PDB entry 8U8U | electron microscopy, 2.90 A resolution | chains E and T of the 6 polymer chains in the assembly

== Chain E ==
Name: DNA-directed RNA polymerase, mitochondrial
Source organism: Homo sapiens
UniProt: O00411 (RPOM_HUMAN); numbering as in UniProt (aligned over 120-1230)
Amino-acid sequence (1119 residues; each row starts with the number of its first residue):
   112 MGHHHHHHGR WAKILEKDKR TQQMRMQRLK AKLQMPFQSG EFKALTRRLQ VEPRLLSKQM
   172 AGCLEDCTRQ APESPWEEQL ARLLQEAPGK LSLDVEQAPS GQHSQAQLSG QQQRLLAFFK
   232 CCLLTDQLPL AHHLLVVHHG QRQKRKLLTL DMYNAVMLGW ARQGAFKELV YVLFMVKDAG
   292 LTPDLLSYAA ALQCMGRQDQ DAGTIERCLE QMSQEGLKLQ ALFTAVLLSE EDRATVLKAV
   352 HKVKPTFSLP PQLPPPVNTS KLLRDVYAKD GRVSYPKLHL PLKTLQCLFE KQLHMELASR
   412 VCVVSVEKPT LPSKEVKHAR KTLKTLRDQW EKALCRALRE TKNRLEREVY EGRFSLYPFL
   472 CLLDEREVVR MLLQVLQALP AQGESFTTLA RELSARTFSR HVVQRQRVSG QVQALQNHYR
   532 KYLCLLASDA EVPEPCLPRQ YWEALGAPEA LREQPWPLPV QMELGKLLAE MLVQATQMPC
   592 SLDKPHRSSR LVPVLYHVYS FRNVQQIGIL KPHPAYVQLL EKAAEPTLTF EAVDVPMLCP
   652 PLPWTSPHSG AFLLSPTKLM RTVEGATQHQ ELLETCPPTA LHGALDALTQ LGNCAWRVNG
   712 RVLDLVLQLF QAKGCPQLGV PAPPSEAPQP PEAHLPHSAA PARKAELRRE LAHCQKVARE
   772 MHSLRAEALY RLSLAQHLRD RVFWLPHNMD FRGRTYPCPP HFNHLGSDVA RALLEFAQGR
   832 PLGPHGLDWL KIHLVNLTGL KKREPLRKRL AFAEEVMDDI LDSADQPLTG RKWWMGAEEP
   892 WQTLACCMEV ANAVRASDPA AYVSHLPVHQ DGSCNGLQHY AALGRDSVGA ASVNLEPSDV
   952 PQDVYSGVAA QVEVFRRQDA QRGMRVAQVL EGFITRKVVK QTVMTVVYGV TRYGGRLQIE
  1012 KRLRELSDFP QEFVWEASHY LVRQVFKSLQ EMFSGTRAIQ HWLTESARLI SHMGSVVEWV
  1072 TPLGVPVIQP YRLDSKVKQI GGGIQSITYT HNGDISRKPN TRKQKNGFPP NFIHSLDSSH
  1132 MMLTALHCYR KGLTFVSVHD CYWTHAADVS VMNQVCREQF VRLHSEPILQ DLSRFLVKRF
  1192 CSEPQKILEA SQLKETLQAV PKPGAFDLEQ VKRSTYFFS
Disordered / not traced: 112-217, 593-599, 1086-1106
Construct notes: expression tag (112-119); conflict Ala555 (Glu in O00411)
Small-molecule neighbours: AMP-CPP (APC; diphosphomethylphosphonic acid adenosyl ester): Lys853, Tyr956, Arg987, Lys991, Met995, Tyr999
UniProt features mapped onto this chain:
  - active site: Asp922, Lys991, Asp1151
  - natural variant: Gln149 to Ser1230 (deletion: In COXPD55), His250 (H250D: In COXPD55), Ala555 (E555A: this construct carries the variant), Pro566 (P566S: In COXPD55), Ser611 (S611F: In COXPD55), Phe641 (F641L: In COXPD55), Pro742 to Pro747 (deletion: In COXPD55), Pro810 (P810S: In COXPD55; uncertain significance), Asp870 (D870N: In COXPD55; uncertain significance), Cys925 to Ser1230 (deletion: In COXPD55), Arg1013 (R1013C: In COXPD55), Ser1193 (S1193F: In COXPD55)
Reported in the primary citation:
  - binding site for AMP-CPP: Lys853, Arg987, Lys991, Met995, Tyr999
  - binding site for Template Strand DNA (TS31mt) (chain T): Gln992, Thr996, Tyr999, Gln1009
  - mutagenesis - Q992A, T996A, Q1009A: decreased catalytic activity
  - mutagenesis - Y999F: increased catalytic activity on dNTP
  - mutagenesis - Y999F/H1125A: increased catalytic activity on dNTPs

== Chain T ==
Molecule: Template Strand DNA (TS31mt)
Sequence (34 nucleotides; each row starts with the number of its first residue; numbers below 1 keep their minus sign (DG-12 is residue -12)):
   -12 GGTCGTCTGG CGTGCGCGCC GTTACACCAT GTCC
Disordered / not traced: 18-21

== How chain E and chain T interact ==
Pairs across the interface (35):
  Gln493(E) - DG8(T)  phosphate contact
  Gln493(E) - DT9(T)  hydrogen bond to the phosphate
  Arg613(E) - DT9(T)  base contact
  Asn614(E) - DT9(T)  base contact
  Arg672(E) - DG3(T)  hydrogen bond to the phosphate
  Arg672(E) - DC4(T)  salt bridge to the phosphate
  Leu758(E) - DA13(T)  phosphate contact
  Arg759(E) - DC12(T)  hydrogen bond to the phosphate
  Arg759(E) - DA13(T)  salt bridge to the phosphate
  Leu762(E) - DC12(T)  phosphate contact
  Leu762(E) - DA13(T)  phosphate contact
  Gln766(E) - DC12(T)  hydrogen bond to the phosphate
  Ser774(E) - DC6(T)  base contact
  Ser774(E) - DC7(T)  hydrogen bond to the sugar
  Ala777(E) - DC6(T)  phosphate contact
  Glu778(E) - DG5(T)  hydrogen bond to the base
  Glu778(E) - DC6(T)  sugar contact
  Arg803(E) - DC2(T)  sugar contact
  Arg805(E) - DG1(T)  base contact
  Pro811(E) - DC4(T)  phosphate contact
  Pro811(E) - DG5(T)  phosphate contact
  His812(E) - DC6(T)  phosphate contact
  Gln992(E) - DT0(T)  base contact
  Tyr999(E) - DT0(T)  sugar contact
  Tyr999(E) - DG1(T)  stacking on the base
  Gly1000(E) - DT0(T)  sugar contact
  Val1001(E) - DT0(T)  base contact
  Thr1002(E) - DG-1(T)  phosphate contact
  Thr1002(E) - DT0(T)  hydrogen bond to the phosphate
  Tyr1004(E) - DG-1(T)  stacking on the base
  Gly1005(E) - DT0(T)  phosphate contact
  Gln1009(E) - DT0(T)  hydrogen bond to the base
  Tyr1082(E) - DG1(T)  hydrogen bond to the phosphate
  Tyr1082(E) - DC2(T)  hydrogen bond to the phosphate
  His1125(E) - DG1(T)  base contact
Also at the interface, not in a pair above, chain E (34 interface residues in all): Val674, Pro747, His773, Tyr781, Phe802, Tyr807, Thr996, Arg1113, Pro1121
Also at the interface, not in a pair above, chain T (15 interface residues in all): DG-3, DC14

== Summary ==
34 residues of chain E and 15 residues of chain T are in contact, with 10 hydrogen bonds, 2 salt bridges and 2
aromatic stacking contacts. Polar pairs include Glu778(E)-DG5(T), Gln1009(E)-DT0(T) and Ser774(E)-DC7(T). From
the paper: a binding site for AMP-CPP at Lys853(E), Arg987(E) and Lys991(E) among others; Q992A, T996A and
Q1009A of chain E reduce catalytic activity; 5 substitutions were tested in all.
Here chain E is DNA-directed RNA polymerase, mitochondrial (Homo sapiens) and chain T is Template Strand DNA
(TS31mt). Entry 8U8U (Cryo-EM Structure of Cognate Substrate ATP Bound in the Entry Site (ES) of Human
Mitochondrial Transcription ...) was determined by electron microscopy together with 8U8V, 9BDC and 9BDD from
the same study.
